PDB entry 8POS | X-ray diffraction, 2.14 A resolution | chain A

Chain A:
Protein: Leucine--tRNA ligase
Source organism: Wolbachia endosymbiont strain TRS of Brugia malayi
Notes: EC 6.1.1.4; engineered mutation(s): Deletion 354-377
Reference sequence: Q5GS31 (SYL_WOLTR); numbering as in UniProt; present here: 219-353, 378-418
Chain sequence (179 residues; each row starts with the number of its first residue; note: 24 numbers in that range are skipped by the numbering (no residue carries them; nothing is unmodelled there)):
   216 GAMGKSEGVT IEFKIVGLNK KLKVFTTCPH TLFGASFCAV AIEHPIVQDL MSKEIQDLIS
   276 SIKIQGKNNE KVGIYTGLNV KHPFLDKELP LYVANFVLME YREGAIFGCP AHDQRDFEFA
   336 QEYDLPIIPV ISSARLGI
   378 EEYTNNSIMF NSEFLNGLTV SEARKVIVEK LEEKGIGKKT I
Unresolved in the structure: 216-220, 277-279, 350-352
Construct notes: expression tag (216-218)
Residues lining bound ligands: 7RZ ([(1R,3'S,5S,6R,8R)-3'-(aminomethyl)-8-(6-aminopurin-9-yl)-4'-bromanyl-7'-[3-[methyl-(phenylmethyl)amino]propoxy]spiro[2,4,7-trioxa-3$l4-borabicyclo[3.3.0]octane-3,1'-3H-2,1$l4-benzoxaborole]-6-yl]methyl dihydrogen phosphate): Ser221, Phe240, Thr241, Thr242, Cys243, Thr246, Phe311, Val312, Leu313, Tyr316, Arg317, Gly319, Ala320, Ile321, Phe322, Gly323, Cys324, His327, Asp328, Asp331
From the paper describing this entry:
  - binding site for 7RZ: Ser221, Phe240, Thr241, Cys243, Phe311, Leu313, Tyr316, Phe322, Cys324, Asp328, Asp331
  - conformationally variable residues (order/disorder transition): Ser267 to Ile270, Gln280 to Glu285

Summary:
Ligands of chain A: compound 7RZ. The paper reports a binding site for 7RZ at Ser221, Phe240 and Thr241 among
others; conformational variability at Ser267 and Gln280.
Chain A is Leucine--tRNA ligase (Wolbachia endosymbiont strain TRS of Brugia malayi); the structure, Crystal
structure of wolbachia leucyl-tRNA synthetase editing domain bound to cmpd9-AMP adduct, was determined by
X-ray diffraction (same publication as 8POQ, 8POR and 8POT).
